PDB entry 8G2Z | electron microscopy, 4.10 A resolution (low resolution: residue-level contacts below are approximate; hydrogen-bond / salt-bridge calls are withheld) | chains 0B and 2M of the 431 polymer chains in the assembly

[Chain 0B]
Protein: RIB38
Source organism: Tetrahymena thermophila
UniProtKB: Q23JL9 (Q23JL9_TETTS); numbering as in UniProt (aligned over 1-329)
Amino-acid sequence (329 residues; numbered 1 to 329; the number before each row is that of its first residue):
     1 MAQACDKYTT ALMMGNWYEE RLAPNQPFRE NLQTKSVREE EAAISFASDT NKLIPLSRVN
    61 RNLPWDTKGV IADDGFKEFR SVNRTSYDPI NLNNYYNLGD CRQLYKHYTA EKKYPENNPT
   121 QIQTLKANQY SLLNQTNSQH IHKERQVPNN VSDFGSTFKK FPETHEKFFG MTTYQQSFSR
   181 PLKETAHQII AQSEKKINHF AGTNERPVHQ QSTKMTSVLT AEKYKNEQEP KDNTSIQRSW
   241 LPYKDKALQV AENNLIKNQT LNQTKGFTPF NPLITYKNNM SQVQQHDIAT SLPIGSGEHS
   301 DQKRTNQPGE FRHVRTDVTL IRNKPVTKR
Not modelled in the structure: 1-4, 50-52, 329
Sequence notes: conflict Thr10 (Ser in Q23JL9), Ala11 (Thr in Q23JL9), Leu12 (Ala in Q23JL9), Met13 (Leu in Q23JL9), Ser36 (Thr in Q23JL9)

[Chain 2M]
Protein: Nucleoside diphosphate kinase
Source organism: Tetrahymena thermophila
UniProtKB: W7XGD1 (W7XGD1_TETTS); residues 1-372 here = UniProt positions 1-372
Amino-acid sequence (372 residues; row label = number of the first residue in the row):
     1 MADIRYIFIV EWFDTAASLI RTYYLTYFTQ DKTIEMYDLK NKKVFLKRCE YAIKDSDLYI
    61 GSILNVYSRQ LKIVDFADVF TRSKFQNIKE KTFAMIKPDA YIHIGKIISI IERSGLQISN
   121 LKMTKMSQED AREFYGEHKG KPFYDGLVNF MSSDLIVGME LVGDNAIKRW RELLGPTNTL
   181 VAREQAPNSI RGLFGTDGTR NACHGSDSPG SAFRELNFFF AKTSKLKTQA FFNQCTCCVI
   241 KPHIVKQNQV GEVIDMILSE GFEISALQTF FLDRPTAEEF YEVYKGVLPE FNAIAEHLTS
   301 GMCYALEVRQ ENAVKSFRDI AGPHDPEIAK VIRPNTIRAR FGIDRVKNGI HCTDLEDDGV
   361 LEVEYFFNAL QN
Not modelled in the structure: 1-2, 372

[How chain 0B and chain 2M interact]
Pairs across the interface - 50 pairs, chain 0B then chain 2M:
  Asp100(0B) - Phe13(2M)
  Cys101(0B) - Phe13(2M)
  Arg102(0B) - Thr15(2M)
  Arg102(0B) - Gln70(2M)
  Gln103(0B) - Ile63(2M)
  Gln103(0B) - Gln70(2M)
  Gln103(0B) - Phe271(2M)
  Leu104(0B) - Phe270(2M)
  Leu104(0B) - Phe271(2M)
  Leu104(0B) - Leu272(2M)
  Leu104(0B) - Leu370(2M)
  Tyr105(0B) - Lys222(2M)
  Tyr105(0B) - Gln268(2M)
  Tyr105(0B) - Thr269(2M)
  Lys106(0B) - Tyr59(2M)
  Lys106(0B) - Gly61(2M)
  Lys106(0B) - Ser119(2M)
  Lys106(0B) - Asn120(2M)
  Lys106(0B) - Phe271(2M)
  His107(0B) - Phe220(2M)
  His107(0B) - Lys222(2M)
  Tyr108(0B) - Leu216(2M)
  Tyr108(0B) - Asn217(2M)
  Tyr108(0B) - Phe220(2M)
  Tyr108(0B) - Ala221(2M)
  Tyr108(0B) - Lys222(2M)
  Lys112(0B) - Glu11(2M)
  Tyr114(0B) - Glu11(2M)
  Pro119(0B) - Lys40(2M)
  Thr120(0B) - Ile20(2M)
  Thr120(0B) - Thr22(2M)
  Thr120(0B) - Lys40(2M)
  Gln121(0B) - Leu19(2M)
  Gln121(0B) - Ile20(2M)
  Gln121(0B) - Lys40(2M)
  Ile122(0B) - Ile20(2M)
  Thr124(0B) - Ser18(2M)
  Leu125(0B) - Ser18(2M)
  Lys126(0B) - Ser18(2M)
  Gln129(0B) - Glu279(2M)
  Tyr130(0B) - Glu279(2M)
  Tyr130(0B) - Ala369(2M)
  Tyr130(0B) - Leu370(2M)
  Tyr130(0B) - Gln371(2M)
  Ser131(0B) - Glu279(2M)
  Leu132(0B) - Glu279(2M)
  Asn134(0B) - Ala369(2M)
  Thr136(0B) - Asn368(2M)
  His140(0B) - Val360(2M)
  His140(0B) - Leu361(2M)
Also at the interface, not in a pair above, chain 0B (30 interface residues in all): Gln123, Ala127, Asn137, Lys143, Arg145
Also at the interface, not in a pair above, chain 2M (42 interface residues in all): Arg21, Leu39, Ser62, Lys91, Glu160, Asp273, Thr276, Asp357, Asp358, Glu364, Tyr365

[In short]
Chain 0B and chain 2M form an interface of 30 and 42 residues respectively.
Chain 0B is RIB38 and chain 2M is Nucleoside diphosphate kinase, both from Tetrahymena thermophila; the
structure, 48-nm doublet microtubule from Tetrahymena thermophila strain CU428, was determined by electron
microscopy together with 8G3D from the same study.
